Entry 1D0I (X-ray diffraction, 1.80 A resolution); this record covers chains J and K of the 12 polymer chains in the assembly.

Chain J (and K):
Molecule: Type II 3-dehydroquinate hydratase
Organism: Streptomyces coelicolor
Notes: EC 4.2.1.10; chain K of this document is another copy of the same molecule, construct and numbering; everything in this record applies to it too
UniProt: P15474 (AROQ_STRCO); residues 1-156 here correspond to UniProt positions 2-157 (UniProt number = residue number + 1)
Chain sequence (156 residues; numbered 1 to 156; the number before each row is that of its first residue):
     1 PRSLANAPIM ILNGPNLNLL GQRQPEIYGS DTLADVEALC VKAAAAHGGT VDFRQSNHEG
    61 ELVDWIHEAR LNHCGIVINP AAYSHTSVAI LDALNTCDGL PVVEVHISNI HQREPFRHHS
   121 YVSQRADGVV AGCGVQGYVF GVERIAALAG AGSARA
Not modelled in the structure: 151-156 (chain K: 152-156)
UniProt features mapped onto this chain:
  - active site: Tyr28 (Proton acceptor), His106 (Proton donor)
  - binding site (substrate): Asn79, His85, Asp92, Ile107, Ser108, Arg117
  - site: Arg23 (Transition state stabilizer)
Reported in the primary citation:
  - binding site for phosphate ion: Tyr28, Asn79, His106, Ile107, Ser108
  - catalytic residues: Arg113 (proposed by the authors, not directly observed)

Interface between chain J and chain K:
Contacting residue pairs (36; chain J residue first):
  Pro15(J) - Ala89(K)  hydrophobic
  Asn16(J) - Val63(K)
  Asn16(J) - His67(K)  hydrogen bond
  Asn16(J) - Ala89(K)  hydrogen bond (side chain-backbone)
  Asn16(J) - Asp92(K)
  Asn16(J) - Ala93(K)  hydrogen bond (side chain-backbone)
  Asn18(J) - His67(K)  hydrogen bond
  Leu19(J) - His67(K)
  Leu19(J) - Arg70(K)
  Leu19(J) - Thr96(K)
  Gln22(J) - Arg70(K)  hydrogen bond
  Arg23(J) - Asp92(K)  hydrogen bond (side chain-backbone)
  Arg23(J) - Asn95(K)
  Arg23(J) - Thr96(K)
  Asn57(J) - Gly60(K)
  Asn57(J) - Val63(K)
  Asn57(J) - Asp64(K)  hydrogen bond
  Asn57(J) - His67(K)
  His58(J) - Gly60(K)
  His58(J) - Glu61(K)
  His58(J) - Asp64(K)  salt bridge
  Glu59(J) - Glu59(K)
  Ala82(J) - Val88(K)  hydrophobic
  Ala82(J) - Ala89(K)
  Ala82(J) - Asp92(K)
  Tyr83(J) - Glu59(K)
  Tyr83(J) - Ala89(K)  hydrophobic
  Thr86(J) - Thr86(K)
  Thr86(J) - Val88(K)
  Glu114(J) - Gln124(K)  hydrogen bond
  Phe116(J) - Val88(K)  hydrophobic
  Phe116(J) - Leu91(K)  hydrophobic
  Phe116(J) - Tyr121(K)  hydrophobic
  Phe116(J) - Gln124(K)
  Arg117(J) - Val88(K)
  Arg117(J) - Asp92(K)  salt bridge
Other interface residues (no listed pair), chain J (17 interface residues in all): Gln24, His85
Other interface residues (no listed pair), chain K (18 interface residues in all): Asp98

In short:
17 residues of chain J and 18 residues of chain K are in contact; the contacts include 8 hydrogen bonds and 2
salt bridges. Polar contacts include His58(J)-Asp64(K), Arg117(J)-Asp92(K) and Asn16(J)-His67(K). The paper
reports the catalytic residue Arg113(J); a binding site for phosphate ion at Tyr28(J), Asn79(J) and His106(J)
among others.
Chain J and chain K are both Type II 3-dehydroquinate hydratase (Streptomyces coelicolor); the structure,
Crystal structure of type II dehydroquinase from streptomyces coelicolor complexed with phosphate ions, was
determined by X-ray diffraction, deposited together with 1GTZ, 1GU0 and 1GU1.
